PDB entry 5W5A | X-ray diffraction, 1.85 A resolution | chains A and B

[Chain A (and B)]
Molecule: HTH-type transcriptional regulator Cmr
From: Mycobacterium tuberculosis H37Rv
Notes: chain B of this document is another copy of the same molecule, construct and numbering; everything in this record applies to it too
Reference sequence: P9WMH4 (CMR_MYCTO); residues 2-244 here = UniProt positions 2-244
Chain sequence (247 residues; each row starts with the number of its first residue; numbers below 1 keep their minus sign (Ser-2 is residue -2)):
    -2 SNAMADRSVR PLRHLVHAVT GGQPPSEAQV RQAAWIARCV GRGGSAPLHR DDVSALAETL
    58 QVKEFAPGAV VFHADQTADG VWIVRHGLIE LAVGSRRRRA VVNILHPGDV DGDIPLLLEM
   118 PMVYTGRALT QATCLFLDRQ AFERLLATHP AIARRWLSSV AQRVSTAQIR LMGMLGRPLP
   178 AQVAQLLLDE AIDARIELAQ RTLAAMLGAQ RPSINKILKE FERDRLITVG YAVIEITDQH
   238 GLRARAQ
Disordered / not traced: -2 to 19 (chain B: -2 to 18)
Construct notes: expression tag (-2 to 1)
Modified residues: Mse1 (selenomethionine); Mse117, Mse119, Mse169, Mse171, Mse203 (selenomethionine; parent Met)
UniProt features mapped onto this chain:
  - DNA-binding region: Gln197 to Lys216 (H-T-H motif)
  - binding site (a nucleoside 3',5'-cyclic phosphate): Gly41 to Arg160
What the authors report for this chain:
  - self-association interface (contacts with another copy of this molecule): Cys36
  - specificity-determining residues: Pro209 (proposed by the authors, not directly observed)

[Interface between chain A and chain B]
Contacting residue pairs (57; chain A residue first):
  Arg28(A) - Leu172(B)
  Gln29(A) - Mse169(B)
  Trp32(A) - Gln165(B)  hydrogen bond (backbone-side chain)
  Trp32(A) - Mse169(B)
  Trp32(A) - Leu172(B)
  Ile33(A) - Gln165(B)
  Ile33(A) - Mse169(B)
  Cys36(A) - Gln165(B)
  Ile111(A) - Ser162(B)
  Leu114(A) - Arg151(B)
  Leu114(A) - Leu154(B)  hydrophobic
  Leu115(A) - Ala158(B)
  Leu115(A) - Gln159(B)
  Leu115(A) - Ser162(B)
  Glu140(A) - Arg151(B)  salt bridge
  Leu143(A) - Arg151(B)
  Leu143(A) - Leu154(B)  hydrophobic
  Ala144(A) - Pro147(B)
  Arg151(A) - Leu114(B)
  Arg151(A) - Glu140(B)  salt bridge
  Arg151(A) - Leu143(B)
  Trp153(A) - Leu154(B)
  Leu154(A) - Leu114(B)  hydrophobic
  Leu154(A) - Leu143(B)  hydrophobic
  Leu154(A) - Trp153(B)
  Leu154(A) - Leu154(B)  hydrophobic
  Leu154(A) - Val157(B)  hydrophobic
  Ser155(A) - Leu114(B)
  Val157(A) - Leu154(B)  hydrophobic
  Val157(A) - Ala158(B)  hydrophobic
  Ala158(A) - Leu115(B)
  Ala158(A) - Val157(B)  hydrophobic
  Gln159(A) - Leu115(B)
  Val161(A) - Val161(B)  hydrophobic
  Val161(A) - Gln165(B)
  Ser162(A) - Leu115(B)
  Gln165(A) - Trp32(B)  hydrogen bond (side chain-backbone)
  Gln165(A) - Cys36(B)
  Gln165(A) - Ala164(B)
  Gln165(A) - Leu168(B)
  Leu168(A) - Leu168(B)  hydrophobic
  Leu168(A) - Mse169(B)  hydrophobic
  Leu168(A) - Leu172(B)  hydrophobic
  Mse169(A) - Arg28(B)  hydrogen bond (backbone-side chain)
  Mse169(A) - Gln29(B)
  Mse169(A) - Trp32(B)
  Mse169(A) - Leu168(B)  hydrophobic
  Mse171(A) - Leu172(B)  hydrophobic
  Leu172(A) - Arg28(B)
  Leu172(A) - Trp32(B)
  Leu172(A) - Leu168(B)  hydrophobic
  Leu172(A) - Mse171(B)  hydrophobic
  Leu172(A) - Mse203(B)
  Gly173(A) - Gly205(B)
  Mse203(A) - Leu172(B)
  Leu204(A) - Leu172(B)
  Gly205(A) - Gly173(B)
Other interface residues (no listed pair), chain A (32 interface residues in all): Pro147, Ala164, Gly170
Other interface residues (no listed pair), chain B (30 interface residues in all): Ile33, Ala144, Ser155, Leu204

[Summary]
The interface between chain A and chain B involves 32 residues on one side and 30 on the other, with 3
hydrogen bonds and 2 salt bridges. Polar contacts include Glu140(A)-Arg151(B), Trp32(A)-Gln165(B) and
Mse169(A)-Arg28(B). The paper reports the specificity determinant Pro209(A); a self-association interface
involving Cys36(A).
Both chains are HTH-type transcriptional regulator Cmr (Mycobacterium tuberculosis H37Rv). Entry 5W5A (Crystal
structure of Mycobacterium tuberculosis CRP-FNR family transcription factor Cmr (Rv1675c)) was determined by
X-ray diffraction together with 5W5B from the same study.
